PDB entry 7JWE | X-ray diffraction, 2.55 A resolution | chain A

# Chain A
Protein: Phosphatidylinositol 4,5-bisphosphate 3-kinase catalytic subunit gamma isoform
From: Homo sapiens
Notes: EC 2.7.1.153, 2.7.11.1
Reference sequence: P48736 (PK3CG_HUMAN); numbering as in UniProt (aligned over 144-1102)
Chain sequence (966 residues; numbered 143 to 1108; the number before each row is that of its first residue):
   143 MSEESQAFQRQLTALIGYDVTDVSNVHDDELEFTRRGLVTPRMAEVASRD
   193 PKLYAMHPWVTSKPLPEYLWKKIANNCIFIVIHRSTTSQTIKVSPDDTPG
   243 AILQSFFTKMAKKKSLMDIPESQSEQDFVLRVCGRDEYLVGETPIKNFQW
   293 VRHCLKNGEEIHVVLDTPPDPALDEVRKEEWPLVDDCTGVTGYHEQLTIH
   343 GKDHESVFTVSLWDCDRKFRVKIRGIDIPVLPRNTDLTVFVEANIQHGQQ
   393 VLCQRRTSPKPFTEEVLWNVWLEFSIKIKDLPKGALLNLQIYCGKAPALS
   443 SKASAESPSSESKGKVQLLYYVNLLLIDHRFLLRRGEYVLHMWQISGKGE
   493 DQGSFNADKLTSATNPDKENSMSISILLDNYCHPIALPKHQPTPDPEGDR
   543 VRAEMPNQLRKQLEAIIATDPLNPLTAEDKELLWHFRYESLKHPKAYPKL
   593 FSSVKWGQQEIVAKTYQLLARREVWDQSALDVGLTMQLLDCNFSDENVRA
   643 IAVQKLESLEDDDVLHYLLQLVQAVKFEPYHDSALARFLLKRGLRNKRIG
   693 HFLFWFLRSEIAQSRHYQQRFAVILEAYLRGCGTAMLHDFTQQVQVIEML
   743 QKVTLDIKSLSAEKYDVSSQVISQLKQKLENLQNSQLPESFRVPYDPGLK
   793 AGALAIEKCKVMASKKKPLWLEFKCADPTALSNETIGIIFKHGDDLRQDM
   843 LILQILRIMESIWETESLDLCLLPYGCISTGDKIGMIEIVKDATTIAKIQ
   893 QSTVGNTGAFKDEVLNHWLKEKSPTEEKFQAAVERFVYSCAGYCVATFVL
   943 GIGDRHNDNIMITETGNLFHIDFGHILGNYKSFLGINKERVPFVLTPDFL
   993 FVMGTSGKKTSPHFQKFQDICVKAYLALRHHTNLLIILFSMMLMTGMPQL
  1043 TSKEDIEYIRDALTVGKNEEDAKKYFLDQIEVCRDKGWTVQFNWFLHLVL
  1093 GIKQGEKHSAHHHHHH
Disordered / not traced: 143-144, 226-229, 251-267, 322-356, 374-377, 436-458, 490-496, 523-544, 777-779, 970-981, 998-1001, 1091-1108
Differences from the reference sequence: initiating methionine (143); expression tag (1103-1108)
Residues lining bound ligands: Gedatolisib (VL1): Met804, Trp812, Ile831, Lys833, Gly835, Asp836, Asp837, Leu838, Gln840, Asp841, Tyr867, Ile879, Glu880, Ile881, Val882, Ala885, Thr887, Asp950, Met953, Phe961, Ile963, Asp964, Phe965, Gly966, His967, Met1039
Swiss-Prot annotation at these positions:
  - region: Val803 to Lys809 (G-loop), Gly943 to Asn951 (Catalytic loop), His962 to Thr988 (Activation loop)
  - binding site (ATP): Gly829 to Leu838, Leu864 to Thr872, Phe961 to Leu969
  - modified residue: Thr1024 (Phosphothreonine), Ser1101 (Phosphoserine)
What the authors report for this chain:
  - binding site for Gedatolisib: Val882, His967
  - conformationally variable residues (loop rearrangement): His967, Trp1080
  - contacts within the chain: Tyr1017-Thr1056 (hydrogen bond), Arg1021-Leu1055 (hydrogen bond), Arg1021-Thr1056 (hydrogen bond), Arg1021-Lys1059 (hydrogen bond) (from molecular simulation)
  - mutagenesis - R1021C: increased catalytic activity on basally and in the presence of Gbetagamma
  - mutagenesis - R1021P: decreased catalytic activity on lipidated Gbetagamma
  - mutagenesis - R1021P: increased catalytic activity (basal ATPase activity)
  - mutagenesis - R1021P (>20-fold): decreased expression
  - mutagenesis - R1021C: increased binding to Gedatolisib
  - disease-associated variants - N1085S: decreased catalytic activity (citing earlier work)
  - specificity-determining residues: Lys802 (proposed by the authors, not directly observed)

# Overview
Bound to chain A: Gedatolisib. Curated annotation (UniProt) lists 28 ATP-binding residues. The paper reports a
binding site for Gedatolisib at Val882 and His967; R1021C increases catalytic activity on basally and in the
presence of Gbetagamma; 3 substitutions were tested in all.
Chain A is Phosphatidylinositol 4,5-bisphosphate 3-kinase catalytic subunit gamma isoform (Homo sapiens); the
structure, Gedatolisib bound to the PI3Kg catalytic subunit p110 gamma, was determined by X-ray diffraction
(same publication as 7JWZ and 7JX0).
